Entry 7O2G (X-ray diffraction, 2.10 A resolution); this record covers chain A.

== Chain A ==
Protein: Peroxygenase
Source organism: Hypoxylon sp. EC38
Notes: EC 1.11.2.1
UniProtKB: A0A1Y2TH07 (A0A1Y2TH07_9PEZI); numbering as in UniProt (aligned over 1-261)
Chain sequence (261 residues; numbered 1 to 261; the number before each row is that of its first residue):
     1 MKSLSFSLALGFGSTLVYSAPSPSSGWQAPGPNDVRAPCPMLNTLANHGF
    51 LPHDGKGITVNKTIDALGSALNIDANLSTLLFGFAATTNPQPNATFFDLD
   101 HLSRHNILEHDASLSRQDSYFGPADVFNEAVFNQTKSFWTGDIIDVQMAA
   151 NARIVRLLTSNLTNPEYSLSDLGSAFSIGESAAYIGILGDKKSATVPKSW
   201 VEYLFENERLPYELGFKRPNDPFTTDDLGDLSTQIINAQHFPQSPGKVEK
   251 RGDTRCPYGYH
Disordered / not traced: 1-24, 252-261
Glycans and other covalent adducts: N-acetylglucosamine (NAG) linked to N133, N161
Bound ions: heme Fe near C39 (its only coordinating residue here); Mg2+: E109, H110, S113 (together with heme)
Ligand contacts:
  - heme (HEM): P38, C39, P40, M41, L42, T63, L67, L71, I73, L81, F82, A85, L102, L108, E109, H110, S113, L114, S115, R116, E180, A183, Y184, I187, F205
  - ethenylbenzene (SYN): L81, F176, G179, E180, A183, L228
Reported in the primary citation:
  - binding site for ethenylbenzene: F176
  - catalytic residues: H110, E180 (proposed by the authors, not directly observed)

== Summary ==
Ligands of chain A: heme and ethenylbenzene. Covalently linked N-acetylglucosamine: at N133 and N161. E109,
H110 and S113 form the Mg2+ site. The paper reports catalytic residues H110 and E180; a binding site for
ethenylbenzene at F176.
Chain A is Peroxygenase (Hypoxylon sp. EC38); the structure, Unspecific peroxygenase from Hypoxylon sp. EC38
in complex with styrene, was determined by X-ray diffraction, deposited together with 7O1R, 7O1X, 7O1Z and
7O2D.
